2VFI - chains A and B; structure by X-ray diffraction, 2.25 A resolution.

[Chain A (and B)]
Name: Triosephosphate isomerase
Organism: Plasmodium falciparum
Notes: EC 5.3.1.1; chain B of this document is another copy of the same molecule, construct and numbering; everything in this record applies to it too
Reference sequence: Q07412 (TPIS_PLAFA); numbering as in UniProt (aligned over 1-248)
Chain sequence (248 residues; numbered 1 to 248; the number before each row is that of its first residue):
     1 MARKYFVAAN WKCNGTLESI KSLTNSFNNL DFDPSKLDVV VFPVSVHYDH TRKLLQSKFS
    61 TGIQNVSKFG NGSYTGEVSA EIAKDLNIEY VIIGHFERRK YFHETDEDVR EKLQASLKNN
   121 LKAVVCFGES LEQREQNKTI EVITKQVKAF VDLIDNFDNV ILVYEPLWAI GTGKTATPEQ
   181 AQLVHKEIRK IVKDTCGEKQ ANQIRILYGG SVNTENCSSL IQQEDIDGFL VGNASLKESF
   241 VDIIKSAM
Not modelled in the structure: 1-2
Construct notes: engineered mutation Val163 (Ala in Q07412)
Ligand contacts:
  - 3-phosphoglyceric acid (3PG), molecule 1: Asn10, Lys12, His95, Glu97, Glu165, Ala169, Ile170, Gly171, Gly209, Gly210, Ser211, Val212, Leu230, Val231, Gly232, Asn233
  - 3-phosphoglyceric acid (3PG), molecule 2: Asn65, Lys68, Glu77, Arg98, Phe102, His103, Glu104, Asp108, Lys112
  - 3-phosphoglyceric acid (3PG), molecule 3: Arg98, Tyr101, Phe102, His103
UniProt features mapped onto this chain:
  - active site: His95 (Electrophile), Glu165 (Proton acceptor)
  - binding site (D-glyceraldehyde 3-phosphate): Asn10, Lys12, Gly171, Leu230, Gly232, Asn233
  - mutagenesis: Ser73 (S73A: 3-fold decrease in substrate affinity; when associated with S-96), Phe96 (F96A: 2-fold decrease in substrate affinity; F96H: 6.7-fold decrease in substrate affinity; F96S: 5.5-fold decrease in substrate affinity. 3-fold decrease in substrate affinity ...), Leu167 (L167V: 3-fold decrease in substrate affinity; when associated with S-96)

[How chain A and chain B interact]
Pairs across the interface - 80 pairs, chain A then chain B:
  Asn10(A) with Thr75(B), hydrogen bond
  Lys12(A) with Gly72(B); Ser73(B); Thr75(B)
  Cys13(A) with Asn71(B); Gly72(B), hydrogen bond (backbone-backbone); Tyr74(B); Glu77(B), hydrogen bond (side chain-backbone); Ser79(B), hydrogen bond (side chain-backbone); Ile82(B), hydrophobic
  Asn14(A) with Gly72(B)
  Gly15(A) with Ile82(B)
  Thr16(A) with Asp85(B)
  Leu17(A) with Asp85(B), hydrogen bond (backbone-side chain); Leu86(B), hydrophobic
  Val44(A) with Glu77(B); Val78(B), hydrophobic; Ile82(B), hydrophobic
  Ser45(A) with Ser45(B), hydrogen bond; Val46(B); Val78(B)
  Val46(A) with Ser45(B); Val78(B), hydrophobic; Ile82(B), hydrophobic; Leu86(B), hydrophobic
  His47(A) with Ile82(B); Leu86(B)
  Asp49(A) with Asp49(B)
  Gln64(A) with Thr75(B); Gly76(B), hydrogen bond (side chain-backbone)
  Phe69(A) with Tyr101(B), hydrophobic; Phe102(B), hydrophobic
  Asn71(A) with Cys13(B)
  Gly72(A) with Lys12(B); Cys13(B), hydrogen bond (backbone-backbone); Asn14(B), hydrogen bond (backbone-side chain)
  Ser73(A) with Lys12(B); Glu97(B)
  Tyr74(A) with Cys13(B); Glu97(B); Tyr101(B), hydrophobic
  Thr75(A) with Asn10(B), hydrogen bond; Lys12(B); Gln64(B); His95(B), hydrogen bond; Glu97(B), hydrogen bond; Arg98(B), hydrogen bond (backbone-side chain)
  Gly76(A) with Gln64(B), hydrogen bond (backbone-side chain); Arg98(B)
  Glu77(A) with Cys13(B), hydrogen bond (backbone-side chain); Val44(B); Arg98(B), salt bridge; Phe102(B)
  Val78(A) with Val44(B), hydrophobic; Ser45(B); Val46(B), hydrophobic
  Ser79(A) with Cys13(B), hydrogen bond (backbone-side chain)
  Ile82(A) with Cys13(B); Asn14(B); Gly15(B); Val44(B), hydrophobic; Val46(B), hydrophobic; His47(B)
  Asp85(A) with Thr16(B); Leu17(B), hydrogen bond (side chain-backbone)
  Leu86(A) with Leu17(B), hydrophobic; Val46(B); His47(B)
  His95(A) with Thr75(B), hydrogen bond
  Glu97(A) with Ser73(B); Tyr74(B); Thr75(B), hydrogen bond
  Arg98(A) with Thr75(B), hydrogen bond (side chain-backbone); Gly76(B); Glu77(B), salt bridge
  Tyr101(A) with Phe69(B), hydrophobic; Tyr74(B), hydrophobic
  Phe102(A) with Phe69(B), hydrophobic; Glu77(B)
  His103(A) with His103(B)
Interface residues without a listed pair, chain A (38 interface residues in all): Lys53, Ile63, Asn65, Lys68, Gly70, Ile88
Interface residues without a listed pair, chain B (39 interface residues in all): Lys53, Ile63, Asn65, Lys68, Gly70, Ile88, Asn233

[Summary]
38 residues of chain A and 39 residues of chain B are in contact, with 20 hydrogen bonds and 2 salt bridges.
Polar pairs include Glu77(A)-Arg98(B), Asn10(A)-Thr75(B) and Cys13(A)-Glu77(B). Ligands of chain A: 3 copies
of 3-phosphoglyceric acid.
Both chains are Triosephosphate isomerase (Plasmodium falciparum). Entry 2VFI (Crystal structure of the
Plasmodium falciparum triosephosphate isomerase in the loop closed state with 3-phosphoglycerate bound ...)
was determined by X-ray diffraction (same publication as 2VFD, 2VFE, 2VFF, 2VFG and 2VFH).
